Entry 5CMD (X-ray diffraction, 3.09 A resolution); this record covers chains D and F of the 6 polymer chains in the assembly.

== Chain D (and F) ==
Molecule: C-C motif chemokine 5
Organism: Homo sapiens
Notes: chain F of this document is another copy of the same molecule, construct and numbering; everything in this record applies to it too
Reference sequence: P13501 (CCL5_HUMAN); residues 4-68 here correspond to UniProt positions 27-91 (UniProt number = residue number + 23)
Sequence (65 residues; numbered 4 to 68; the number before each row is that of its first residue):
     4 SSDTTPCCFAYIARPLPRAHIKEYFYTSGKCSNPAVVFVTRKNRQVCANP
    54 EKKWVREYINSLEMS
Disordered / not traced: 4 (chain F: 4, 68)
Disulfide bonds: Cys10-Cys34, Cys11-Cys50
From the paper describing this entry:
  - self-association interface (contacts with another copy of this molecule); pairs are residue here / residue on that copy: Glu26-Arg47 (salt bridge), Glu66-Thr43 (hydrogen bond), Glu66-Arg44 (hydrogen bond)

== Chain D / chain F interface ==
Residue-residue contacts (17; chain D residue first):
  Glu26(D) - Arg47(F)  salt bridge
  Tyr27(D) - Arg47(F)  hydrogen bond (backbone-side chain)
  Tyr29(D) - Pro20(F)
  Gly32(D) - Ala13(F)
  Gly32(D) - Tyr14(F)
  Lys33(D) - Ala13(F)
  Arg59(D) - Arg17(F)
  Ile62(D) - His23(F)
  Asn63(D) - His23(F)
  Leu65(D) - Lys45(F)
  Glu66(D) - His23(F)
  Glu66(D) - Thr43(F)  hydrogen bond
  Glu66(D) - Arg44(F)  hydrogen bond (side chain-backbone)
  Glu66(D) - Lys45(F)  hydrogen bond (side chain-backbone)
  Met67(D) - Arg44(F)
  Ser68(D) - Arg44(F)  hydrogen bond (backbone-side chain)
  Ser68(D) - Lys45(F)
Other interface residues (no listed pair), chain D (15 interface residues in all): Thr30, Pro53, Glu54
Other interface residues (no listed pair), chain F (12 interface residues in all): Ile15, Ala22, Val49

== Overview ==
The interface between chain D and chain F involves 15 residues on one side and 12 on the other, with 5
hydrogen bonds and 1 salt bridge. Polar pairs include Glu26(D)-Arg47(F), Tyr27(D)-Arg47(F) and
Glu66(D)-Thr43(F). The paper reports a self-association interface involving Glu26(D) and Glu66(D).
Both chains are C-C motif chemokine 5 (Homo sapiens). Entry 5CMD (Oligomer crystal structure of CC chemokine 5
(CCL5)) was determined by X-ray diffraction together with 5D65, 5COR, 5COY and 5DNF from the same study.
